9JO2 - chains E and J of the 11 polymer chains in the assembly; structure by electron microscopy, 3.00 A resolution.

# Chain E
Molecule: Histone H3
From: Xenopus laevis
UniProtKB: A0A310TTQ1 (A0A310TTQ1_XENLA); residues 1-135 here correspond to UniProt positions 2-136 (UniProt number = residue number + 1)
Sequence (135 residues; each row starts with the number of its first residue):
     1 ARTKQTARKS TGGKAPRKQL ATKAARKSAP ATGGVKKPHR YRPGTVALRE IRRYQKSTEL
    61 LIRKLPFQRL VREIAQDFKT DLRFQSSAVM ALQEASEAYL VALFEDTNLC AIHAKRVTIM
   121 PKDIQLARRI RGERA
Not modelled in the structure: 1-39, 135

# Chain J
Molecule: 146-nt DNA strand
From: Escherichia coli K-12
Sequence (146 nucleotides; row label = number of the first residue in the row):
     1 ATCGGATGTA TATATCTGAC ACGTGCCTGG AGACTAGGGA GTAATCCCCT TGGCGGTTAA
    61 AACGCGGGGG ACAGCGCGTA CGTGCGTTTA AGCGGTGCTA GAGCTGTCTA CGACCAATTG
   121 AGCGGCCTCG GCACCGGGAT TCTCGA

# How chain E and chain J interact
Residue-residue contacts - 26 pairs, chain E then chain J:
  Arg40(E) with DG82(J), base contact; DT83(J), hydrogen bond to the base; DG84(J), hydrogen bond to the sugar
  Tyr41(E) with DA6(J), hydrogen bond to the phosphate; DT7(J), sugar contact; DT83(J), sugar contact; DG84(J), hydrogen bond to the phosphate
  Pro43(E) with DG82(J), phosphate contact; DT83(J), sugar contact
  Gly44(E) with DG82(J), phosphate contact; DT83(J), hydrogen bond to the phosphate
  Thr45(E) with DT83(J), phosphate contact
  Val46(E) with DT83(J), hydrogen bond to the phosphate; DG84(J), phosphate contact
  Ala47(E) with DT83(J), hydrogen bond to the phosphate
  Arg49(E) with DT7(J), sugar contact; DG8(J), salt bridge to the phosphate
  Arg63(E) with DA91(J), phosphate contact; DG92(J), salt bridge to the phosphate
  Lys64(E) with DG92(J), hydrogen bond to the phosphate
  Leu65(E) with DA91(J), phosphate contact; DG92(J), hydrogen bond to the phosphate
  Pro66(E) with DA91(J), sugar contact
  Arg69(E) with DA91(J), salt bridge to the phosphate
  Arg83(E) with DA100(J), phosphate contact; DG101(J), sugar contact
Interface residues without a listed pair, chain E (17 interface residues in all): Arg42, Arg53, Asp81
Interface residues without a listed pair, chain J (11 interface residues in all): DA102

# In short
Chain E and chain J form an interface of 17 and 11 residues respectively; the contacts include 9 hydrogen
bonds and 3 salt bridges. Polar pairs include Arg40(E)-DT83(J), Arg40(E)-DG84(J) and Tyr41(E)-DA6(J).
Chain E is Histone H3 (Xenopus laevis) and chain J is a 146-nt DNA strand (Escherichia coli K-12); the
structure, Structure of isw1-nucleosome complex in Apo* state, was determined by electron microscopy (same
publication as 9JNT, 9JNU, 9JNV, 9JO5, 9LIU and 9LJ2).
